4W4W - chain A; structure by X-ray diffraction, 1.90 A resolution.

[Chain A]
Name: c-Jun N-terminal kinase 3
From: Homo sapiens
Notes: EC 2.7.11.24
UniProt: P53779 (MK10_HUMAN); residues 39-402 here = UniProt positions 39-402
Sequence (366 residues; numbered 37 to 402; the number before each row is that of its first residue):
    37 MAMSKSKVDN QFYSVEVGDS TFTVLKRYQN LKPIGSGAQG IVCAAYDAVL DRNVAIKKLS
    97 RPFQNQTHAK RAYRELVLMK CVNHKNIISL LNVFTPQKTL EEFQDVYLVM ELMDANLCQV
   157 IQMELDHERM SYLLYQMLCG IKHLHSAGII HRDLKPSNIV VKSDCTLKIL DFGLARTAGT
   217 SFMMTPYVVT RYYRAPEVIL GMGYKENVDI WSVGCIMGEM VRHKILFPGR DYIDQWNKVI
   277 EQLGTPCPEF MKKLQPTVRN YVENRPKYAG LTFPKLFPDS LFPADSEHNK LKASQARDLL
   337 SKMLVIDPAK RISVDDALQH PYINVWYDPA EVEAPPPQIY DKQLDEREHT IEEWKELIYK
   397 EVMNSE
Disordered / not traced: 37-44, 215-216, 374-378, 401-402
Differences from the reference sequence: initiating methionine (37); expression tag (38)
Swiss-Prot annotation at these positions:
  - motif: T221 to Y223 (TXY)
  - active site: D189 (Proton acceptor)
  - binding site (ATP): I70 to V78, K93
  - modified residue: T221 (Phosphothreonine), Y223 (Phosphotyrosine)
Ligand contacts: 3HJ (N-(2-methylpyridin-4-yl)-3-{4-[(phenylcarbamoyl)amino]-1H-pyrazol-1-yl}benzamide): I70, V78, A80, N89, A91, I92, K93, I124, L126, L144, V145, M146, E147, L148, M149, D150, A151, N152, Q155, V196, L206
From the paper describing this entry:
  - binding site for 3HJ: I92, L144
  - mutagenesis - L144I: decreased binding to 3HJ
  - specificity-determining residues: L144
  - mutagenesis - L144I (Kd 2.9 uM): unchanged binding to ATP

[In short]
Ligands of chain A: compound 3HJ. From UniProt: active-site residue D189 and 10 ATP-binding residues. From the
paper: a binding site for 3HJ at I92 and L144; L144I reduces binding to 3HJ.
Chain A is c-Jun N-terminal kinase 3 (Homo sapiens); the structure, JNK2/3 in complex with
N-(2-methylpyridin-4-yl)-3-{4-[(phenylcarbamoyl)amino]-1H-pyrazol-1-yl}benzamide, was determined by X-ray
diffraction together with 4W4V, 4W4X and 4W4Y from the same study.
